Entry 4K9U (X-ray diffraction, 2.85 A resolution); this record covers chain A.

Chain A:
Protein: Cytochrome P450 3A4
From: Homo sapiens
Notes: EC 1.14.13.-, 1.14.13.157, 1.14.13.32, 1.14.13.67, 1.14.13.97; engineered mutation(s): 3-22 deletion
UniProtKB: P08684 (CP3A4_HUMAN); aligned to UniProt positions 1-483 over residues 21-503 (the alignment contains insertions or deletions, so no single offset holds)
Sequence (487 residues; numbered 21 to 507; the number before each row is that of its first residue):
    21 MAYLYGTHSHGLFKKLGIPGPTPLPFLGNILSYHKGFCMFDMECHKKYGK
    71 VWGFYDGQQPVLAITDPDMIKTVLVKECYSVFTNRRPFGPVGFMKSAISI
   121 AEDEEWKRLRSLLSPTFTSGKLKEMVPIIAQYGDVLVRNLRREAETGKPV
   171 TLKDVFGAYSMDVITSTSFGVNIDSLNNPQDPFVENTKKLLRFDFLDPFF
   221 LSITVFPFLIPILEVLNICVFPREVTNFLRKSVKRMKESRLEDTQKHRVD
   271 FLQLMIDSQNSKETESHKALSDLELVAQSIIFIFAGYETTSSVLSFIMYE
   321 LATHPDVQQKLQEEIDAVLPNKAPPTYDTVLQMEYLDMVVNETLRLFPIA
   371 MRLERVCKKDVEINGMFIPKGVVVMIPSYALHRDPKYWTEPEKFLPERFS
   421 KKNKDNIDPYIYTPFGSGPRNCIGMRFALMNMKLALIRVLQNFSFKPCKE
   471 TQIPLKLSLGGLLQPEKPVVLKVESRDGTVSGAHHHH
Not modelled in the structure: 21-26, 210-215, 264-269, 281-288, 497-507
Sequence notes: expression tag (504-507)
Ion coordination: heme Fe: Cys442 (together with 5AW)
Residues lining bound ligands:
  - 5AW (N~2~-(methyl{[2-(propan-2-yl)-1,3-thiazol-4-yl]methyl}carbamoyl)-N-[(2S,5S)-5-{[(1,3-thiazol-5-ylmethoxy)carbonyl]amino}hexan-2-yl]-D-valinamide), molecule 1: Arg105, Phe108, Ser119, Ile120, Leu216, Asp217, Phe220, Phe241, Ile301, Phe304, Glu308, Gly480, Gly481, Leu482, Gln484
  - 5AW, molecule 2: Lys208, Lys209, Phe220, Val240, Phe304, Ala305, Thr309, Gly481, Leu482
  - heme (HEM): Arg105, Ile118, Ser119, Trp126, Arg130, Phe137, Ile301, Phe302, Ala305, Gly306, Thr309, Val313, Leu364, Ala370, Leu373, Arg375, Thr433, Pro434, Phe435, Gly436, Ser437, Arg440, Asn441, Cys442, Ile443, Gly444, Phe447, Ala448, Met452

Overview:
Chain A binds heme and compound 5AW.
Chain A is Cytochrome P450 3A4 (Homo sapiens); the structure, Complex of human CYP3A4 with a desoxyritonavir
analog, was determined by X-ray diffraction, deposited together with 4K9T, 4K9V, 4K9W and 4K9X.
